8ITL - chains A and N of the 5 polymer chains in the assembly; structure by electron microscopy, 3.23 A resolution.

[Chain A]
Molecule: Guanine nucleotide-binding protein G(s) subunit alpha isoforms short
Source organism: Bos taurus
UniProt: P04896 (GNAS2_BOVIN); numbering as in UniProt (aligned over 1-394)
Sequence (394 residues; each row starts with the number of its first residue):
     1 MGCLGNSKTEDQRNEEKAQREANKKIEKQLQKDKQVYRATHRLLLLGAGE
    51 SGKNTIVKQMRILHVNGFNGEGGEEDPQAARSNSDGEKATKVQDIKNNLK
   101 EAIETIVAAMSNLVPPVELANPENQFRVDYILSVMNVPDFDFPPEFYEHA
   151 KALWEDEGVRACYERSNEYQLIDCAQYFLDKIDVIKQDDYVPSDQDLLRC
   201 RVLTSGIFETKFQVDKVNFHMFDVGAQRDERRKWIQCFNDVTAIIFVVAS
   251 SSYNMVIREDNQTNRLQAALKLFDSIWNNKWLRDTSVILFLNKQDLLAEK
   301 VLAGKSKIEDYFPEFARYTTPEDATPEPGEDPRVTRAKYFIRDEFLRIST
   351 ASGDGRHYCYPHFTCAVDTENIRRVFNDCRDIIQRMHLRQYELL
Disordered / not traced: 1-8, 61-204, 252-261
Construct notes: engineered mutation Asn54 (Ser in P04896), Ala226 (Gly in P04896), Ala268 (Glu in P04896), Lys271 (Asn in P04896), Asp274 (Lys in P04896), Lys280 (Arg in P04896), Asp284 (Thr in P04896), Thr285 (Ile in P04896)
Curated features (UniProtKB/Swiss-Prot):
  - region: Arg42 to Lys53, Thr55 (G1 motif), Asp196 to Thr204 (G2 motif), Phe219 to Gly225, Gln227, Arg228 (G3 motif), Ile288 to Asp295 (G4 motif), Thr364 to Thr369 (G5 motif)
  - binding site (GTP): Gly47 to Lys53, Thr55, Leu197 to Thr204, Asp223 to Gly225, Gln227, Asn292 to Asp295, Ala366
  - binding site (Mg(2+)): Thr204
  - modified residue: Ser352 (Phosphoserine)
  - lipidation: Gly2 (N-palmitoyl glycine), Cys3 (S-palmitoyl cysteine)
  - cross-link: Lys300 (Glycyl lysine isopeptide (Lys-Gly) (interchain with G-Cter in ubiquitin))

[Chain N]
Molecule: Nanobody-35
Source organism: synthetic construct
Notes: antibody fragment or engineered binder
Sequence (128 residues; each row starts with the number of its first residue):
     1 QVQLQESGGGLVQPGGSLRLSCAASGFTFSNYKMNWVRQAPGKGLEWVSD
    51 ISQSGASISYTGSVKGRFTISRDNAKNTLYLQMNSLKPEDTAVYYCARCP
   101 APFTRDCFDVTSTTYAYRGQGTQVTVSS
Disordered / not traced: 128
Cystine bridges: Cys22-Cys96, Cys99-Cys107

[How chain A and chain N interact]
Residue-residue contacts - 26 pairs, chain A then chain N:
  Arg228(A) - Thr114(N)  hydrogen bond
  Asp229(A) - Thr113(N)
  Glu230(A) - Asp109(N)
  Glu230(A) - Thr114(N)  hydrogen bond
  Arg231(A) - Asp109(N)  hydrogen bond (backbone-side chain)
  Arg232(A) - Pro100(N)
  Arg232(A) - Asp109(N)  salt bridge
  Arg232(A) - Tyr115(N)
  Arg232(A) - Tyr117(N)
  Thr263(A) - Glu46(N)  hydrogen bond
  Gln267(A) - Trp47(N)
  Gln267(A) - Thr61(N)
  Lys271(A) - Trp47(N)
  Leu272(A) - Phe108(N)  hydrophobic
  Ser275(A) - Asp106(N)
  Ser275(A) - Cys107(N)
  Ser275(A) - Phe108(N)
  Ile276(A) - Phe108(N)
  Asn278(A) - Arg105(N)  hydrogen bond (backbone-side chain)
  Asn278(A) - Asp106(N)
  Asn279(A) - Asp106(N)  hydrogen bond (backbone-side chain)
  Arg283(A) - Arg105(N)
  Asp310(A) - Ser63(N)
  Pro313(A) - Gly62(N)
  Pro313(A) - Ser63(N)
  Asp354(A) - Arg105(N)  salt bridge
Other interface residues (no listed pair), chain A (20 interface residues in all): Gln262, Lys280, Tyr311
Other interface residues (no listed pair), chain N (19 interface residues in all): Gly44, Leu45, Ser59, Ser112

[Overview]
20 residues of chain A and 19 residues of chain N are in contact; the contacts include 6 hydrogen bonds and 2
salt bridges. Among the polar pairs are Arg232(A)-Asp109(N), Asp354(A)-Arg105(N) and Arg228(A)-Thr114(N).
UniProt lists 25 GTP-binding residues and Mg2+-binding residue Thr204(A) on chain A.
Here chain A is Guanine nucleotide-binding protein G(s) subunit alpha isoforms short (Bos taurus) and chain N
is Nanobody-35 (synthetic construct). Entry 8ITL (Cryo-EM structure of GIPR splice variant 1 (SV1) in complex
with Gs protein) was determined by electron microscopy together with 8ITM from the same study.
